8VYM - chains A and C of the 11 polymer chains in the assembly; structure by electron microscopy, 3.40 A resolution.

== Chain A (and C) ==
Molecule: Envelope glycoprotein B
Organism: Human betaherpesvirus 5
Notes: chain C of this document is another copy of the same molecule, construct and numbering; everything in this record applies to it too
UniProtKB: P13201 (GB_HCMVT); residues 1-704 here = UniProt positions 1-704
Sequence (786 residues; each row starts with the number of its first residue):
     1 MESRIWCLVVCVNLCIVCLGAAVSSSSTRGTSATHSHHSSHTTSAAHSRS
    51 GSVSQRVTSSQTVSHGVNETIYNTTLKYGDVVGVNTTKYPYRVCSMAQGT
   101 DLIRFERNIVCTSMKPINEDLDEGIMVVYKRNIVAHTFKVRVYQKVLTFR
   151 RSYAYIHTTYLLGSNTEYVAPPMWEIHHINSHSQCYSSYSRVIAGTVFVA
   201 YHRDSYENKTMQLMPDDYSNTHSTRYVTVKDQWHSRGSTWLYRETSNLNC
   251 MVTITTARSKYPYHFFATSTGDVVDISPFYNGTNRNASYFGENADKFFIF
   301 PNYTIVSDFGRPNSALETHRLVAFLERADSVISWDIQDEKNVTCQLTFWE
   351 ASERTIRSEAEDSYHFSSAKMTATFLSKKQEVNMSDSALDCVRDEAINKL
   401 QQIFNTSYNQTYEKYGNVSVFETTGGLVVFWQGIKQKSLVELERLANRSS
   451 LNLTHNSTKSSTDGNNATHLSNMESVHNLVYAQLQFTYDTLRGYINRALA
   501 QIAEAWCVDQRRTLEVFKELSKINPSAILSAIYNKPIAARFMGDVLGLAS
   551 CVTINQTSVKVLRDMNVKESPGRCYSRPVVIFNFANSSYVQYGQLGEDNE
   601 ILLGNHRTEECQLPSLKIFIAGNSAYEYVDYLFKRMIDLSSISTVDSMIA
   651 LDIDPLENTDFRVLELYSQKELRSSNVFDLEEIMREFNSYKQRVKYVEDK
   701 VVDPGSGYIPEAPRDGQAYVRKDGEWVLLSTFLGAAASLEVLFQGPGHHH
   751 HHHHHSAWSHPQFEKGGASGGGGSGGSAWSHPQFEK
Disordered / not traced: 1-102, 114-119, 153-163, 193-196, 230-243, 439-465, 551-639, 696-786 (chain C: 1-102, 114-119, 151-163, 192-195, 230-243, 439-465, 551-637, 694-786)
Construct notes: conflict Ser246 (Cys in P13201), Ser457 (Arg in P13201), Ser460 (Arg in P13201); expression tag (705-786)
Disulfide bonds: Cys111-Cys507, Cys185-Cys250, Cys344-Cys391
Glycans and other covalent adducts: N-acetylglucosamine (NAG) linked to Asn208, Asn281, Asn286, Asn302, Asn341, Asn383, Asn405, Asn409, Asn417
Curated features (UniProtKB/Swiss-Prot):
  - region (Involved in fusion and/or binding to host membrane): Ser152 to Thr158, Gly237 to Glu244
  - glycosylation (N-linked (GlcNAc...) asparagine): Asn68, Asn73, Asn85, Asn208, Asn281, Asn286, Asn302, Asn341, Asn383, Asn405, Asn409, Asn417, Asn447, Asn452, Asn456, Asn466, Asn555, Asn586
From the paper describing this entry:
  - mutagenesis - T100L/V134C/H222C/A267I/I653C/E657C (Tm change 11 degC), V134C/I653C, N220C/E657C, H222C/E657C, I356C/A500C: increased stability
  - mutagenesis - T100L/A267I, T100L/V134C/H222C/A267I/I653C/E657C, T100L/N220C/A267I/E657C, K130Y, V134C/H222C/I653C/E657C, V134C/I653C, N220C/E657C, H222C/E657C, K260W, V273F, S367C/A503C, L484P, V645P, D646P: increased expression
  - conformationally variable residues (order/disorder transition): Asn466 to Ser475

== Interface between chain A and chain C ==
Pairs across the interface (149; chain A residue first):
  Lys130(A) - Leu666(C)  hydrogen bond (side chain-backbone)
  Lys130(A) - Tyr667(C)
  Lys130(A) - Glu671(C)  salt bridge
  Arg131(A) - Tyr667(C)  hydrogen bond (backbone-side chain)
  Ile133(A) - Tyr667(C)  hydrophobic
  Ile133(A) - Glu671(C)
  Ile133(A) - Leu672(C)  hydrophobic
  Ile133(A) - Ser675(C)
  Val134(A) - Glu671(C)
  Ala135(A) - Ser674(C)  hydrogen bond (backbone-backbone)
  Asn165(A) - Ser164(C)
  Asn165(A) - Asn165(C)  hydrogen bond
  Glu167(A) - Ser164(C)
  Tyr168(A) - Arg693(C)  hydrogen bond
  Tyr218(A) - Arg693(C)
  Asn220(A) - Glu686(C)
  His222(A) - Glu682(C)  salt bridge
  Ser223(A) - Glu686(C)
  Arg225(A) - Glu686(C)  salt bridge
  Arg225(A) - Arg693(C)
  Met251(A) - Arg693(C)
  Arg258(A) - Asn676(C)
  Arg258(A) - Val677(C)  hydrogen bond (side chain-backbone)
  Arg258(A) - Glu682(C)  salt bridge
  Lys260(A) - Ser675(C)
  Lys260(A) - Val677(C)
  Phe265(A) - Phe678(C)  hydrophobic
  Ala267(A) - Val677(C)  hydrophobic
  Ala267(A) - Phe678(C)  hydrophobic
  Ser269(A) - Glu682(C)
  Ser269(A) - Glu686(C)
  Val273(A) - Phe678(C)  hydrophobic
  Trp349(A) - Leu664(C)  hydrophobic
  Trp349(A) - Glu665(C)  hydrogen bond (side chain-backbone)
  Trp349(A) - Leu666(C)
  Glu350(A) - Arg662(C)  salt bridge
  Lys370(A) - Arg662(C)  hydrogen bond (backbone-side chain)
  Met371(A) - Arg662(C)
  Met371(A) - Leu664(C)
  Thr372(A) - Asp660(C)
  Thr372(A) - Phe661(C)
  Thr372(A) - Arg662(C)  hydrogen bond (side chain-backbone)
  Ser475(A) - Leu666(C)
  Ser475(A) - Tyr667(C)
  Val476(A) - Leu666(C)
  His477(A) - Leu666(C)
  His477(A) - Tyr667(C)
  His477(A) - Leu672(C)
  Asn478(A) - Asn478(C)  hydrogen bond
  Gln483(A) - Phe661(C)
  Gln483(A) - Arg662(C)  hydrogen bond (side chain-backbone)
  Gln483(A) - Leu664(C)
  Leu484(A) - Gln483(C)
  Leu484(A) - Leu484(C)
  Leu484(A) - Thr487(C)
  Phe486(A) - Phe661(C)  hydrophobic
  Thr487(A) - Phe661(C)
  Tyr488(A) - Thr487(C)
  Tyr488(A) - Thr490(C)
  Leu491(A) - Leu491(C)  hydrophobic
  Leu491(A) - Leu656(C)  hydrophobic
  Tyr494(A) - Ile653(C)
  Tyr494(A) - Asp654(C)  hydrogen bond (side chain-backbone)
  Tyr494(A) - Pro655(C)
  Tyr494(A) - Leu656(C)
  Ile495(A) - Tyr494(C)  hydrophobic
  Ile495(A) - Ile495(C)  hydrophobic
  Leu499(A) - Tyr494(C)
  Leu499(A) - Ala498(C)  hydrophobic
  Leu499(A) - Ile502(C)  hydrophobic
  Gln501(A) - Asp652(C)  hydrogen bond (side chain-backbone)
  Ile502(A) - Ile653(C)  hydrophobic
  Ala505(A) - Leu651(C)  hydrophobic
  Trp506(A) - Ala505(C)
  Trp506(A) - Trp506(C)  hydrophobic
  Trp506(A) - Asp509(C)
  Val508(A) - Ile649(C)  hydrophobic
  Asp509(A) - Ile649(C)
  Gln510(A) - Asp509(C)  hydrogen bond
  Arg512(A) - Ser647(C)  hydrogen bond (side chain-backbone)
  Arg512(A) - Ile649(C)
  Phe517(A) - Arg512(C)
  Phe517(A) - Val516(C)  hydrophobic
  Leu520(A) - Val516(C)
  Leu520(A) - Glu519(C)
  Leu520(A) - Leu520(C)  hydrophobic
  Ile523(A) - Glu519(C)
  Ile523(A) - Ile523(C)  hydrophobic
  Asn524(A) - Glu519(C)  hydrogen bond
  Ala531(A) - Arg512(C)
  Ala531(A) - Glu515(C)
  Ile532(A) - Arg512(C)  hydrogen bond (backbone-side chain)
  Asn534(A) - Arg511(C)  hydrogen bond
  Ile642(A) - Ile103(C)
  Ile642(A) - Arg104(C)
  Ile642(A) - Val545(C)  hydrophobic
  Ser643(A) - Ile103(C)
  Ser643(A) - Arg104(C)  hydrogen bond (backbone-backbone)
  Thr644(A) - Arg104(C)
  Thr644(A) - Glu106(C)
  Val645(A) - Ile103(C)  hydrophobic
  Val645(A) - Arg104(C)
  Val645(A) - Phe105(C)  hydrophobic
  Val645(A) - Asn108(C)  hydrogen bond (backbone-side chain)
  Val645(A) - Leu529(C)  hydrophobic
  Val645(A) - Ile532(C)  hydrophobic
  Val645(A) - Tyr533(C)
  Asp646(A) - Ile532(C)
  Asp646(A) - Tyr533(C)
  Ser647(A) - Gln510(C)
  Ser647(A) - Leu514(C)
  Met648(A) - Ile109(C)  hydrophobic
  Ile649(A) - Trp506(C)  hydrogen bond (backbone-side chain)
  Ile649(A) - Gln510(C)
  Leu651(A) - Trp506(C)
  Ile653(A) - Leu499(C)  hydrophobic
  Pro655(A) - Asn496(C)
  Leu656(A) - Tyr488(C)
  Leu656(A) - Arg492(C)  hydrogen bond (backbone-side chain)
  Leu656(A) - Asn496(C)  hydrogen bond (backbone-side chain)
  Glu657(A) - Tyr488(C)  hydrogen bond (backbone-side chain)
  Glu657(A) - Arg492(C)
  Asn658(A) - Ala360(C)
  Asn658(A) - His365(C)
  Thr659(A) - Gln485(C)  hydrogen bond (backbone-side chain)
  Thr659(A) - Tyr488(C)  hydrogen bond
  Asp660(A) - Ser363(C)  hydrogen bond
  Asp660(A) - His365(C)  salt bridge
  Asp660(A) - Leu376(C)
  Phe661(A) - Leu376(C)
  Phe661(A) - Gln485(C)  hydrogen bond (backbone-side chain)
  Phe661(A) - Tyr488(C)  hydrophobic
  Val663(A) - Thr424(C)
  Val663(A) - Val476(C)  hydrophobic
  Phe678(A) - Leu680(C)
  Phe678(A) - Glu681(C)
  Phe678(A) - Met684(C)  hydrophobic
  Ile683(A) - Met684(C)  hydrophobic
  Met684(A) - Gly271(C)
  Arg685(A) - Phe265(C)
  Arg685(A) - Val273(C)
  Arg685(A) - Asp275(C)  salt bridge
  Asn688(A) - Gly271(C)
  Asn688(A) - Asp272(C)
  Asn688(A) - Val273(C)  hydrogen bond (side chain-backbone)
  Asn688(A) - Arg327(C)  hydrogen bond
  Lys691(A) - Thr270(C)
  Gln692(A) - Arg327(C)
  Gln692(A) - Ala328(C)
Interface residues without a listed pair, chain A (94 interface residues in all): Ser259, Thr270, Ala373, Leu427, Leu479, Val480, Thr490, Asn496, Ala498, Thr513, Val516, Ala527, Leu680, Glu681, Phe687, Lys695
Interface residues without a listed pair, chain C (95 interface residues in all): Arg191, Asp329, Val480, Tyr481, Asp489, Ala503, Phe517, Met648, Thr659, Val663, Ile683, Arg685, Ser689, Tyr690

== Summary ==
94 residues of chain A face 95 of chain C across their interface, with 30 hydrogen bonds and 7 salt bridges.
Among the polar pairs are Lys130(A)-Glu671(C), His222(A)-Glu682(C) and Arg225(A)-Glu686(C). From the paper:
T100L/A267I, T100L/V134C/H222C/A267I/I653C/E657C and T100L/N220C/A267I/E657C of chain A, among others,
increase expression; conformational variability at Asn466(A); 15 substitutions were tested in all.
Both chains are Envelope glycoprotein B (Human betaherpesvirus 5). Entry 8VYM (Soluble ectodomain of human
cytomegalovirus (HCMV) glycoprotein B (gB) in the postfusion conformation in complex with ...) was determined
by electron microscopy together with 8VYN from the same study.
